PDB entry 8PT6 | electron microscopy, 3.03 A resolution | chains A and C of the 6 polymer chains in the assembly

Chain A:
Molecule: Polymerase acidic protein (PA-like)
From: Tilapia lake virus
UniProt: A0A142I7Z3 (A0A142I7Z3_9VIRU); residue numbers follow UniProt; this construct covers 1-419
Chain sequence (419 residues; numbered 1 to 419; the number before each row is that of its first residue):
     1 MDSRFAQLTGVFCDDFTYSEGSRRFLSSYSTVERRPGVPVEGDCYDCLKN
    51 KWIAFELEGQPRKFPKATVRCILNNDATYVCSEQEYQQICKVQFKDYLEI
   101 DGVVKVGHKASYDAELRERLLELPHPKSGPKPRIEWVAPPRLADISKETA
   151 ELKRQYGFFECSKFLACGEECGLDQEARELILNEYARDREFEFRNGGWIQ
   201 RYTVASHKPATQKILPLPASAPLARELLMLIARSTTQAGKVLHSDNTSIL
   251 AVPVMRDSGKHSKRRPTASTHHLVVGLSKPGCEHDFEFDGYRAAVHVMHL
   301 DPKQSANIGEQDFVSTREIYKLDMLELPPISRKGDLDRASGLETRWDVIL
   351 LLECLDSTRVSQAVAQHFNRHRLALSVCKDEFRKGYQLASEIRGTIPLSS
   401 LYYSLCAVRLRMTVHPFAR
Not modelled in the structure: 418-419
Bound ions: Zn2+: Cys-161, Cys-282, His-284, His-296

Chain C:
Molecule: RNA-dependent RNA polymerase
From: Tilapia lake virus
UniProt: A0A7G3S745 (A0A7G3S745_9VIRU); numbering as in UniProt (aligned over 1-457)
Chain sequence (478 residues; each row starts with the number of its first residue):
     1 MSQFGKSFKGRTEVTITEYRSHTVKDVHRSLLTADKSLRKSFCFRNALNQ
    51 FLDKDLPLLPIRPKLESRVAVKKSKLRSQLSFRPGLTQEEAIDLYNKGYD
   101 GDSVSGALQDRVVNEPVAYSSADNDKFHRGLAALGYTLADRAFDTCESGF
   151 VRAIPTTPCGFICCGPGSFKDSLGFVIKIGEFWHMYDGFQHFVAVEDAKF
   201 LASKSPSFWLAKRLAKRLNLVPKEDPSVAAAECPCKKVWEASFARAPTAL
   251 DPFGGRAFCDQGWVYHRDVGYATANHISQETLFQQALSVRNLGPQGSANV
   301 SGSIHTALDRLRAAYSRGTPASRSILQGLANLITPVGENFECDLDKRKLN
   351 IKALRSPERYITIEGLVVNLDDVVRGFYLDKAKVTVLSRSKWMGYEDLPQ
   401 KPPNGTFYCRKRKAMLLISCSPGTYAKKRKVAVQEDRFKDMRVENFREVA
   451 ENMDLNQGSGSENLYFQGHHHHHHHHHH
Not modelled in the structure: 271-380, 421-478
Differences from the reference sequence: conflict Lys-391 (Arg in A0A7G3S745); expression tag (458-478)
Bound ions: Zn2+ site 1: Cys-146, Cys-159, Cys-163, Cys-164; Zn2+ site 2: His-184, His-191, Cys-233, Cys-235

Interface between chain A and chain C:
Pairs across the interface - 27 pairs, chain A then chain C:
  Asp-15(A) / Asn-404(C)
  Phe-16(A) / Asn-404(C)
  Phe-16(A) / Leu-417(C)  hydrophobic
  Thr-17(A) / Glu-396(C)
  Thr-17(A) / Pro-403(C)
  Thr-17(A) / Gly-405(C)
  Tyr-18(A) / Glu-396(C)
  Arg-24(A) / Tyr-395(C)
  Arg-24(A) / Thr-406(C)
  Leu-48(A) / Tyr-395(C)  hydrophobic
  Leu-48(A) / Glu-396(C)
  Lys-49(A) / Tyr-395(C)
  Glu-85(A) / Tyr-395(C)  hydrogen bond
  Glu-85(A) / Thr-406(C)
  Gln-88(A) / Thr-385(C)
  Gln-88(A) / Leu-387(C)
  Gln-88(A) / Leu-417(C)
  Ile-89(A) / Leu-417(C)  hydrophobic
  Val-92(A) / Lys-383(C)
  Val-92(A) / Thr-385(C)
  Val-92(A) / Ser-419(C)
  Gln-93(A) / Ser-419(C)
  Thr-236(A) / Arg-39(C)  hydrogen bond (backbone-side chain)
  Ala-268(A) / Lys-36(C)
  Ala-306(A) / Leu-32(C)
  Asn-307(A) / Leu-32(C)
  Glu-310(A) / Leu-32(C)
Other interface residues (no listed pair), chain A (22 interface residues in all): Lys-66, Gln-84, Lys-91, Gln-237, Lys-303
Other interface residues (no listed pair), chain C (20 interface residues in all): Glu-13, Gln-88, Trp-392, Gly-394, Ile-418, Cys-420

Summary:
22 residues of chain A and 20 residues of chain C are in contact; the contacts include 2 hydrogen bonds. Among
the polar pairs are Glu-85(A)/Tyr-395(C) and Thr-236(A)/Arg-39(C). The Zn2+ site is built by Cys-161(A),
Cys-282(A), His-284(A) and His-296(A).
Chain A is Polymerase acidic protein (PA-like) and chain C is RNA-dependent RNA polymerase, both from Tilapia
lake virus; the structure, Tilapia Lake Virus polymerase in vRNA initiation state (replicase conformation),
was determined by electron microscopy, deposited together with 8PSN, 8PSO, 8PSQ, 8PSS, 8PSU, 8PSX and 6
further entries.
